Entry 2AHM (X-ray diffraction, 2.40 A resolution); this record covers chains E and G of the 8 polymer chains in the assembly.

[Chain E (and G)]
Name: Replicase polyprotein 1ab, heavy chain
Source organism: SARS coronavirus
Notes: chain G of this document is another copy of the same molecule, construct and numbering; everything in this record applies to it too
UniProt: P59641 (R1AB_CVHSA); residues 6-203 here correspond to UniProt positions 3920-4117 (UniProt number = residue number + 3914)
Chain sequence (203 residues; each row starts with the number of its first residue):
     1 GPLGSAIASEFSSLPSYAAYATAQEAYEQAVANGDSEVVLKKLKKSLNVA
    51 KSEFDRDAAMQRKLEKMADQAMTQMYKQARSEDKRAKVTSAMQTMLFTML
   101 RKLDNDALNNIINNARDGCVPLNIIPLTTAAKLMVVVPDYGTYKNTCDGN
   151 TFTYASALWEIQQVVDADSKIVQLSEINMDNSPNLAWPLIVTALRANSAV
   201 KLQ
Unresolved in the structure: 1-42, 198-203 (chain G: 1-5, 197-203)
Sequence notes: cloning artifact (1-5)
What the authors report for this chain:
  - mutagenesis - K77A/R80A: decreased binding to nucleic acid

[Chain E / chain G interface]
Contacting residue pairs - 12 pairs, chain E then chain G:
  Asp-69(E) / Ala-59(G)
  Asp-69(E) / Arg-62(G)  salt bridge
  Met-72(E) / Asp-55(G)
  Met-72(E) / Arg-56(G)  hydrogen bond (backbone-side chain)
  Met-72(E) / Ala-59(G)  hydrophobic
  Thr-73(E) / Ala-59(G)
  Thr-73(E) / Met-60(G)
  Thr-73(E) / Lys-63(G)
  Met-75(E) / Arg-56(G)  hydrogen bond (backbone-side chain)
  Tyr-76(E) / Arg-56(G)
  Tyr-76(E) / Asp-57(G)  hydrogen bond
  Tyr-76(E) / Met-60(G)  hydrophobic
Interface residues without a listed pair, chain E (6 interface residues in all): Lys-84
Interface residues without a listed pair, chain G (8 interface residues in all): Ser-13

[In short]
The interface between chain E and chain G involves 6 residues on one side and 8 on the other; the contacts
include 3 hydrogen bonds and 1 salt bridge. Among the polar pairs are Asp-69(E)/Arg-62(G), Met-72(E)/Arg-56(G)
and Met-75(E)/Arg-56(G). The paper reports that K77A/R80A of chain E reduce binding to nucleic acid.
Both chains are Replicase polyprotein 1ab, heavy chain (SARS coronavirus). Entry 2AHM (Crystal structure of
SARS-CoV super complex of non-structural proteins: the hexadecamer) was determined by X-ray diffraction.
